PDB entry 4BZB | X-ray diffraction, 1.83 A resolution | chains A and B of the 4 polymer chains in the assembly

[Chain A (and B)]
Molecule: Deoxynucleoside triphosphate triphosphohydrolase SAMHD1
Source organism: Homo sapiens
Notes: EC 3.1.5.-; fragment: hd domain, residues 113-626; chain B of this document is another copy of the same molecule, construct and numbering; everything in this record applies to it too
UniProt: Q9Y3Z3 (SAMH1_HUMAN); residues 113-626 here = UniProt positions 113-626
Sequence (550 residues; each row starts with the number of its first residue):
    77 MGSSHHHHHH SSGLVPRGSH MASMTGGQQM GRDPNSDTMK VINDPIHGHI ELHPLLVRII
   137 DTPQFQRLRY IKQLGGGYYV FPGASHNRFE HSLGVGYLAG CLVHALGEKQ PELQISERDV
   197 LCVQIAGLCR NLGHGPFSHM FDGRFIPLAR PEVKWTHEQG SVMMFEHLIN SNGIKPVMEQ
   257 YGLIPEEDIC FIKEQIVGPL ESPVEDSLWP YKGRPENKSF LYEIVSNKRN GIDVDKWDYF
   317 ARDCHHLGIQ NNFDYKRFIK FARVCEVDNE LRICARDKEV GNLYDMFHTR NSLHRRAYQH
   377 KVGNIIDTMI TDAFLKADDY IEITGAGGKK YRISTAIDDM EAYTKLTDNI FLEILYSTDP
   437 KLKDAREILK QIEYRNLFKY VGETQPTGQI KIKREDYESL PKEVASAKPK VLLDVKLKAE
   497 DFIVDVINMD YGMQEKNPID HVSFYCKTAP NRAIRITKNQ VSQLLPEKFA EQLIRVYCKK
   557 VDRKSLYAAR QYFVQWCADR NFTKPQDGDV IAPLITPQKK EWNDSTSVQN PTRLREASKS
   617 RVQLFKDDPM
Unresolved in the structure: 77-112, 278-283, 600-626
Construct notes: expression tag (77-112); engineered mutation R206 (His in Q9Y3Z3), N207 (Asp in Q9Y3Z3)
Residues lining bound ligands:
  - 2'-deoxyguanosine-5'-triphosphate (DGT), molecule 1: K116, V117, I118, V133, I136, D137, Q142, R145, F165
  - 2'-deoxyguanosine-5'-triphosphate (DGT), molecule 2: V117, I118, N119, H125
  - 2'-deoxyguanosine-5'-triphosphate (DGT), molecule 3: Q149, L150, G153, R164, R206, N207, H210, H215, H233, D311, K312, Y315, D319, R366, H370, Y374, Q375, D383
  - 2'-deoxyguanosine-5'-triphosphate (DGT), molecule 4: Y155, V156, P158, H376, V378, R451, L453, K455
  - 2'-deoxyguanosine-5'-triphosphate (DGT), molecule 5: V156, F157, P158, G324, I325, R372, H376, K377, V378
  - 2'-deoxyguanosine-5'-triphosphate (DGT), molecule 6: D330, R333, F337, R352, K354, N358, K523
Swiss-Prot annotation at these positions:
  - active site: H233
  - binding site (GTP): K116, V117, D137, Q142, R145, R451, K455, K523
  - binding site (dATP): N119, Q149, V156, R164, H210, H215, K312, Y315, D319, R333, R352, K354, N358, R366, Q375, H376, K377, K523
  - binding site (dCTP): N119, Q149, V156, R164, H210, H215, K312, Y315, D319, R333, R352, K354, R366, R372, Q375, H376, K377, K523
  - binding site (dGTP): N119, Q149, L150, V156, R164, K312, Y315, D319, R333, R352, K354, N358, R366, Y374, Q375, H376, K377, K523
  - binding site (dTTP): N119, Q149, V156, R164, H210, H215, K312, Y315, D319, R333, R352, K354, Q375, H376, K377, K523
  - binding site (Mn(2+)): H167, D311
  - modified residue: T592 (Microbial infection: Phosphothreonine)
  - cross-link (Glycyl lysine isopeptide (Lys-Gly)): K467 (interchain with G-Cter in SUMO2), K469 (interchain with G-Cter in SUMO2), K492 (interchain with G-Cter in SUMO2), K622 (interchain with G-Cter in SUMO2)
  - natural variant: D120 to H123 (deletion: In AGS5), H123 (H123P: In AGS5), R143 (R143C: In AGS5; R143H: In AGS5), R145 (R145Q: In AGS5), H167 (H167Y: In AGS5), I201 (I201N: In AGS5 and CHBL2), G209 (G209S: In AGS5), M254 (M254V: In AGS5), R290 (R290H: In AGS5), L369 (L369S: In AGS5), M385 (M385V: In AGS5), I448 (I448T: In AGS5), 1 further natural variant entry in UniProt
  - mutagenesis: D137 (D137A: Impairs homotetramerization and nearly abolishes dNTPase activity), Q142 (Q142E/A: Impairs homotetramerization and nearly abolishes dNTPase activity; when associated with K-145), R143 (R143A: Abolished ability to restrict infection by viruses), R145 (R145A: Impairs homotetramerization and nearly abolishes dNTPase activity. Abolished ability to restrict infection by viruses; R145K: Impairs homotetramerization and nearly abolishes dNTPase activity ...), Q149 (Q149A: Abolished dNTPase activity without affecting homotetramerization. Abolished dNTPase activity; when associated with A-319), R164 (R164A: Abolished ability to restrict infection by viruses), H167 (H167A: Abolished ability to restrict infection by viruses), H210 (H210A: Abolished dNTPase activity without affecting homotetramerization), H215 (H215A: Abolished dNTPase activity without affecting homotetramerization), R226 (R226G: Loss of function in defense response to virus), H233 (H233A: Abolished dNTPase activity without affecting homotetramerization. Abolished ability to restrict infection by viruses), D311 (D311A: Loss of function in defense response to virus. Loss of dNTPase activity. Does not affect oligomerization), 27 further mutagenesis entries in UniProt
What the authors report for this chain:
  - binding site for 2'-deoxyguanosine-5'-triphosphate: K116, N119, D137, Q142, R145, V156, K312, Y315, D330, R333, R352, K354, N358, R366, H370, Y374, H376, K377, R451, K455, K523
  - conformationally variable residues (order/disorder transition): K312, D506 to I515, R531 to E547, G584 to N599
  - self-association interface (contacts with another copy of this molecule): I325 to R333, R352 to A373, D506 to I515, R531 to E547
  - post-translational modification sites: T592 (citing earlier work)
  - mutagenesis - D330A/N358A, R333A, R352A/H376A/K377A: decreased catalytic activity on dGTP
  - mutagenesis - D137A: abolished catalytic activity on dGTP (citing earlier work)
  - mutagenesis - D361R/H364K, K534E/V537D/L540D: decreased catalytic activity
  - mutagenesis - H206R/D207N, K312A/Y315A/R366A, H370A/Y374G: abolished catalytic activity
  - specificity-determining residues: L150, Y374
  - disease-associated variants - R143C, R143H, G209S: decreased catalytic activity (citing earlier work)
  - catalytic residues: H210, D218, H233 (proposed by the authors, not directly observed)

[How chain A and chain B interact]
Residue-residue contacts (10):
  H125(A) - D330(B)  salt bridge
  H125(A) - R333(B)  hydrogen bond
  H125(A) - K336(B)
  E127(A) - K185(B)  salt bridge
  E127(A) - K336(B)  salt bridge
  K185(A) - E127(B)  salt bridge
  D330(A) - H125(B)  salt bridge
  R333(A) - H125(B)  hydrogen bond
  K336(A) - H125(B)
  K336(A) - E127(B)  salt bridge
Interface residues without a listed pair, chain A (8 interface residues in all): N119, K332
Interface residues without a listed pair, chain B (9 interface residues in all): V117, N119, K332

[Overview]
Chain A and chain B form an interface of 8 and 9 residues respectively; the contacts include 2 hydrogen bonds
and 6 salt bridges. Among the polar pairs are H125(A)-D330(B), E127(A)-K185(B) and E127(A)-K336(B). The paper
reports catalytic residues H210(A), D218(A) and H233(A); D361R/H364K, K534E/V537D/L540D and R143C of chain A,
among others, reduce catalytic activity; 12 substitutions were tested in all.
Chain A and chain B are both Deoxynucleoside triphosphate triphosphohydrolase SAMHD1 (Homo sapiens); the
structure, Crystal structure of the tetrameric dGTP-bound SAMHD1 mutant catalytic core, was determined by
X-ray diffraction (same publication as 4BZC).
